Entry 9F2J (electron microscopy, 3.98 A resolution); this record covers chains B and A.

Chain B:
Protein: Botulinum neurotoxin type A
Organism: Clostridium botulinum
Reference sequence: P0DPI0 (BXA1_CLOBO); residues 2-1296 here = UniProt positions 2-1296
Chain sequence (1329 residues; row label = number of the first residue in the row; numbers below 1 keep their minus sign (Met-16 is residue -16)):
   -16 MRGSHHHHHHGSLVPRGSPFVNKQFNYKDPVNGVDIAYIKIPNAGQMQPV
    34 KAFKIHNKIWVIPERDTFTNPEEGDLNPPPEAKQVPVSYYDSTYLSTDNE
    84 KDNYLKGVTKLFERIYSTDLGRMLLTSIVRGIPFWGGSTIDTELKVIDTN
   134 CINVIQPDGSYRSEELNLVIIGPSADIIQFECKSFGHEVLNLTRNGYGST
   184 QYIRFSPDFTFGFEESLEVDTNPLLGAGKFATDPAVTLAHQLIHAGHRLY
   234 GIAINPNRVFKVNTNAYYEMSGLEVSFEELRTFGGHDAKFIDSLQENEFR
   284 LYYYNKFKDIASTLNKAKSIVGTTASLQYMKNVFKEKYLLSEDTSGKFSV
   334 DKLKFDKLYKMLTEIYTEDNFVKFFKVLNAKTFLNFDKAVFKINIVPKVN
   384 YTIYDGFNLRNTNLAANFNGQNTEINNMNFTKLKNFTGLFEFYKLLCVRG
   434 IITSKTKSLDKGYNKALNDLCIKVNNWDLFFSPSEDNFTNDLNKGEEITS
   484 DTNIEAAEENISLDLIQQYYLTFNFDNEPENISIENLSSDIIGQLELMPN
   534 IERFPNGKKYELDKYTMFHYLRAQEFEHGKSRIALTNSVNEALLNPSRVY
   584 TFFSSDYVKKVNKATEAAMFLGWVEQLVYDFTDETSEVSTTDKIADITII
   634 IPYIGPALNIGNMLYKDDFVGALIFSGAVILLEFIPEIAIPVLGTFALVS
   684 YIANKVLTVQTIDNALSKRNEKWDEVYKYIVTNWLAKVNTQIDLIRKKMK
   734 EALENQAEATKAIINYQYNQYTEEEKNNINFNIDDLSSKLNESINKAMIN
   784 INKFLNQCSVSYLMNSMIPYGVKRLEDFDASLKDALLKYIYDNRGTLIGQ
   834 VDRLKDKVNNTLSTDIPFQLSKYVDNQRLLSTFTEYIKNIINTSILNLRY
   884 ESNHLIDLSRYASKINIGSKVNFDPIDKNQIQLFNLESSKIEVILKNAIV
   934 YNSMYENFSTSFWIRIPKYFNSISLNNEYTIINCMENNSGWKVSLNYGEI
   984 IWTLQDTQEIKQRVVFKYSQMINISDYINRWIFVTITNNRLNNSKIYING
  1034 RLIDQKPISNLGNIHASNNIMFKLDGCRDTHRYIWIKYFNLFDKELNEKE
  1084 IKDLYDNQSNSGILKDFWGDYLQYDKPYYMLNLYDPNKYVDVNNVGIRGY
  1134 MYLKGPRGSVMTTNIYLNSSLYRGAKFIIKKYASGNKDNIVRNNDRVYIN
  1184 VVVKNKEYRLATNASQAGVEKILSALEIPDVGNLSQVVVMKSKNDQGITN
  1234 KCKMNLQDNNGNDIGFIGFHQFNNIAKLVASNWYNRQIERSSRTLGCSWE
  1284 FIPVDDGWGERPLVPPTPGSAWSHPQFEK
Unresolved in the structure: -16 to 0, 433-451, 487-494, 825-830, 1228-1230, 1271-1277, 1297-1312
Sequence notes: initiating methionine (-16); expression tag (-15 to 1, 1297-1312); variant Ala27 (Val in P0DPI0); engineered mutation Gln224 (Glu in P0DPI0), Ala363 (Arg in P0DPI0), Phe366 (Tyr in P0DPI0); conflict Ala1158 (Thr in P0DPI0)
Curated features (UniProtKB/Swiss-Prot):
  - region: Phe1252, His1253 (Interaction with host ganglioside GT1b)
  - motif: Ser1264 to Tyr1267 (Host ganglioside-binding motif)
  - binding site (Zn(2+)): His223, His227, Glu262
  - binding site (a ganglioside GT1b (d18:1(4E))): Tyr1117, Glu1203
  - natural variant: Ala27 (V27A: In strain: 62A; this construct carries the variant)
  - mutagenesis: His227 (H227Y: Light chain no longer cleaves SNAP25, not toxic in vitro or in vivo when reconstituted with heavy chain), Glu262 (E262A: Light chain has 20% cleavage activity on SNAP25, 40% decrease in Zn(2+)), Phe266 (F266A: Light chain has 50% cleavage activity on SNAP25, no effect on Zn(2+) binding), Glu351 (E351A/Q: Wild-type KM for SNAP25, no protease activity, about 30% less Zn(2+)), Arg861 to Lys871 (Reduced toxicity), Leu862 to Thr867 (Reduced toxicity), Phe953 (F953G: Whole toxin has 50-fold reduction in toxicity, almost no binding of RBD to neurons; F953R: Whole toxin is non-toxic, almost no binding of RBD to neurons), Glu982 (E982A/Q: Decreased binding of NTNHA by receptor-binding domain (RBD) at pH 7.5), Lys1000 (K1000A: Decreased binding of NTNHA by RBD at pH 6.0, none at pH 7.5), Asp1037 (D1037A/N: Decreased binding of NTNHA by RBD at pH 7.5), His1064 (H1064G/R: Whole toxin has reduced toxicity, dramatically reduced binding of RBD to neurons), Asp1118 (D1118A: Decreased binding of NTNHA by RBD at pH 7.5), 11 further mutagenesis entries in UniProt
Cystine bridges: Cys430-Cys454
What the authors report for this chain:
  - mutagenesis - F953G: abolished binding to Synaptic vesicle glycoprotein 2B (chain A)

Chain A:
Protein: Synaptic vesicle glycoprotein 2B
Organism: Homo sapiens
Reference sequence: Q7L1I2 (SV2B_HUMAN); residues 1-683 here = UniProt positions 1-683
Chain sequence (683 residues; row label = number of the first residue in the row):
     1 MDDYKYQDNYGGYAPSDGYYRGNESNPEEDAQSDVTEGHDEEDEIYEGEY
    51 QGIPHPDDVKAKQAKMAPSRMDSLRGQTDLMAERLEDEEQLAHQYETIMD
   101 ECGHGRFQWILFFVLGLALMADGVEVFVVSFALPSAEKDMCLSSSKKGML
   151 GMIVYLGMMAGAFILGGLADKLGRKRVLSMSLAVNASFASLSSFVQGYGA
   201 FLFCRLISGIGIGGALPIVFAYFSEFLSREKRGEHLSWLGIFWMTGGLYA
   251 SAMAWSIIPHYGWGFSMGTNYHFHSWRVFVIVCALPCTVSMVALKFMPES
   301 PRFLLEMGKHDEAWMILKQVHDTNMRAKGTPEKVFTVSNIKTPKQMDEFI
   351 EIQSSTGTWYQRWLVRFKTIFKQVWDNALYCVMGPYRMNTLILAVVWFAM
   401 AFSYYGLTVWFPDMIRYFQDEEYKSKMKVFFGEHVYGATINFTMENQIHQ
   451 HGKLVNDKFTRMYFKHVLFEDTFFDECYFEDVTSTDTYFKNCTIESTIFY
   501 NTDLYEHKFINCRFINSTFLEQKEGCHMDLEQDNDFLIYLVSFLGSLSVL
   551 PGNIISALLMDRIGRLKMIGGSMLISAVCCFFLFFGNSESAMIGWQCLFC
   601 GTSIAAWNALDVITVELYPTNQRATAFGILNGLCKFGAILGNTIFASFVG
   651 ITKVVPILLAAASLVGGGLIALRLPETREQVLM
Unresolved in the structure: 1-91, 330-369, 679-683
Curated features (UniProtKB/Swiss-Prot):
  - modified residue: Ser33 (Phosphoserine), Thr36 (Phosphothreonine), Tyr423 (Phosphotyrosine)
  - glycosylation (N-linked (GlcNAc...) asparagine): Asn441, Asn491, Asn516
Cystine bridges: Cys141-Cys526
Covalently attached groups: N-acetylglucosamine (NAG) linked to Asn441; glycan linked to Asn491
What the authors report for this chain:
  - specificity-determining residues: Glu521 (proposed by the authors, not directly observed)

Interface between chain B and chain A:
Residue-residue contacts (24):
  Tyr1122(B) with Glu521(A)
  Gly1138(B) with Glu521(A)
  Pro1139(B) with Glu521(A)
  Arg1140(B) with Glu521(A)
  Gly1141(B) with Phe519(A)
  Ser1142(B) with Thr518(A), hydrogen bond (backbone-side chain); Phe519(A), hydrogen bond (backbone-backbone)
  Val1143(B) with Ser517(A); Thr518(A)
  Met1144(B) with Ser517(A); Phe519(A), hydrophobic
  Thr1145(B) with Phe514(A); Asn516(A), hydrogen bond (side chain-backbone)
  Thr1146(B) with Cys512(A); Phe514(A), hydrogen bond (side chain-backbone)
  Tyr1149(B) with Asn516(A)
  Arg1156(B) with Glu521(A), salt bridge
  Arg1294(B) with Glu476(A), salt bridge; Ser496(A), hydrogen bond (side chain-backbone); Thr497(A); Asn516(A)
  Leu1296(B) with Tyr478(A); Ile498(A), hydrophobic; Leu520(A), hydrophobic
Other interface residues (no listed pair), chain B (16 interface residues in all): Phe953, Ser1153
Other interface residues (no listed pair), chain A (15 interface residues in all): Arg513, Ile515
From the paper, about this interface:
  - hot spots on chain B (mutagenesis) - T1145A/T1146A: abolished binding to Synaptic vesicle glycoprotein 2B (chain A)

Overview:
Chain B and chain A form an interface of 16 and 15 residues respectively, with 5 hydrogen bonds and 2 salt
bridges. Polar pairs include Arg1156(B)-Glu521(A), Arg1294(B)-Glu476(A) and Ser1142(B)-Thr518(A). The paper
reports that F953G and T1145A/T1146A of chain B abolish binding to Synaptic vesicle glycoprotein 2B (chain A);
the specificity determinant Glu521(A).
Chain B is Botulinum neurotoxin type A (Clostridium botulinum) and chain A is Synaptic vesicle glycoprotein 2B
(Homo sapiens); the structure, Cryo-EM structure of SV2B-BoNT/A1 complex, was determined by electron
microscopy (same publication as 9F1R, 9F25, 9F2B, 9F2Y and 9F3C).
